Entry 8CTA (X-ray diffraction, 2.93 A resolution); this record covers chains B and D of the 4 polymer chains in the assembly.

[Chain B]
Protein: Integrase
Source organism: Human immunodeficiency virus 1
Notes: fragment: Catalytic Core Domain
Reference sequence: Q72498 (Q72498_9HIV1); residues 51-210 here correspond to UniProt positions 766-925 (UniProt number = residue number + 715)
Chain sequence (161 residues; numbered 50 to 210; the number before each row is that of its first residue):
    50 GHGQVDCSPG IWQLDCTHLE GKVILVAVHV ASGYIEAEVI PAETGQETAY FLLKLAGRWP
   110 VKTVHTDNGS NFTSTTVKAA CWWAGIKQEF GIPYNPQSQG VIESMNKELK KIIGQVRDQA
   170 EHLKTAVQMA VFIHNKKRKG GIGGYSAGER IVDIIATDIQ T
Not modelled in the structure: 50-55, 140-150, 188-193
Differences from the reference sequence: expression tag (50); engineered mutation Lys-185 (Phe900 in Q72498)
Residues lining bound ligands:
  - L3D ((2S)-tert-butoxy[4-(2,3-dihydropyrano[4,3,2-de]quinolin-7-yl)-2-methylquinolin-3-yl]acetic acid), molecule 1: Gln-95, Ala-98, Tyr-99, Leu-102, Thr-124, Thr-125, Ala-128, Ala-129, Trp-132
  - L3D, molecule 2: Gln-168, Ala-169, Glu-170, His-171, Thr-174, Met-178
What the authors report for this chain:
  - binding site for L3D: Gln-95, Ala-98, Tyr-99, Leu-102, Thr-124, Thr-125, Ala-128, Ala-129, Trp-132, Ala-169, Glu-170, His-171, Lys-173, Thr-174, Met-178
  - binding site for 1,2-ethanediol: Ala-128, Trp-131, Trp-132

[Chain D]
Protein: Integrase
Source organism: Human immunodeficiency virus 1
Notes: fragment: Carboxy Terminal Domain
Reference sequence: Q72498 (Q72498_9HIV1); residues 220-271 here correspond to UniProt positions 935-986 (UniProt number = residue number + 715)
Chain sequence (53 residues; row label = number of the first residue in the row):
   219 GIQNFRVYYR DSRDPVWKGP AKLLWKGEGA VVIQDNSDIK VVPRRKAKII RDY
Not modelled in the structure: 219-221
Differences from the reference sequence: expression tag (219)
Residues lining bound ligands: L3D ((2S)-tert-butoxy[4-(2,3-dihydropyrano[4,3,2-de]quinolin-7-yl)-2-methylquinolin-3-yl]acetic acid): Tyr-226, Trp-235, Lys-266, Ile-268
What the authors report for this chain:
  - binding site for L3D: Tyr-226, Trp-235, Lys-266, Ile-268
  - post-translational modification sites: Lys-266 (citing earlier work)
  - binding site for 1,2-ethanediol: Tyr-226, Ile-268, Arg-269, Asp-270

[Chain B / chain D interface]
Pairs across the interface (14; chain B residue first):
  Thr-124(B) with Tyr-226(D); Trp-235(D), hydrogen bond (side chain-backbone)
  Lys-127(B) with Gly-237(D); Pro-238(D)
  Ala-128(B) with Tyr-226(D); Ile-268(D), hydrophobic
  Trp-131(B) with Arg-224(D); Tyr-226(D); Pro-238(D); Asp-270(D)
  Trp-132(B) with Ile-268(D); Arg-269(D), hydrogen bond (side chain-backbone); Asp-270(D); Tyr-271(D), hydrogen bond (backbone-backbone)
Other interface residues (no listed pair), chain D (11 interface residues in all): Val-234, Lys-236

[Overview]
5 residues of chain B and 11 residues of chain D are in contact, with 3 hydrogen bonds. Polar pairs include
Thr-124(B)/Trp-235(D), Trp-132(B)/Arg-269(D) and Trp-132(B)/Tyr-271(D). The paper reports a binding site for
L3D at Gln-95(B), Ala-98(B) and Tyr-226(D) among others; a binding site for 1,2-ethanediol at Ala-128(B),
Trp-131(B) and Tyr-226(D) among others.
Chain B is Integrase and chain D is Integrase, both from Human immunodeficiency virus 1; the structure,
Minimal 2:2 Ternary Complex between BI-224436 bound HIV-1 Integrase Catalytic Core Domain Dimer and Carboxy
Terminal ..., was determined by X-ray diffraction (same publication as 8CT5 and 8CT7).
